PDB entry 7MQK | X-ray diffraction, 1.60 A resolution | chains C and D of the 4 polymer chains in the assembly

== Chain C (and D) ==
Name: Aminoglycoside N(3)-acetyltransferase III
Source organism: Pseudomonas aeruginosa
Notes: EC 2.3.1.81; chain D of this document is another copy of the same molecule, construct and numbering; everything in this record applies to it too
UniProtKB: P29808 (AACC3_PSEAI); residue numbers follow UniProt; this construct covers 1-271
Chain sequence (274 residues; row label = number of the first residue in the row; numbers below 1 keep their minus sign (Gly-2 is residue -2)):
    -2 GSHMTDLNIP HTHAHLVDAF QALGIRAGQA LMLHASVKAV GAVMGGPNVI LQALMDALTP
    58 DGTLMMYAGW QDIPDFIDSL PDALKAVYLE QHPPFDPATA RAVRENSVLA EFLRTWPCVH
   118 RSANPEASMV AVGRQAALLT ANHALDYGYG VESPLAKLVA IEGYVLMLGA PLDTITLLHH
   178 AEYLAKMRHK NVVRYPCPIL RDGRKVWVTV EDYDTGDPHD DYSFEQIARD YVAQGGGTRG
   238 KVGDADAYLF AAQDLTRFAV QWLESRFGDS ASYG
Unresolved in the structure: -2 to 5, 266-271 (chain D: -2 to 5, 267-271)
Sequence notes: expression tag (-2 to 0)
Modified positions: Cys115 (S-hydroxycysteine; CSO)
Ligand contacts:
  - coenzyme A (COA): His31, Ala32, Ser33, Val34, Lys35, Ala36, Pro44, Tyr64, Arg101, Glu102, Asn103, Ser104, Val105, Phe109, Ala167, Pro168, Thr171, Thr173
  - Sisomicin (SIS; (1S,2S,3R,4S,6R)-4,6-diamino-3-{[(2S,3R)-3-amino-6-(aminomethyl)-3,4-dihydro-2H-pyran-2-yl]oxy}-2-hydroxycyclohexyl 3-deoxy-4-C-methyl-3-(methylamino)-beta-L-arabinopyranoside): Tyr64, Ile70, Asp72, Glu102, Glu123, Tyr146, Asp170, His176, Thr212, Gly213, Phe221
UniProt features mapped onto this chain:
  - binding site (CoA): His31, Ala32, Ser33, Val34, Lys35, Ser104, Val105, Phe109, Thr171, Thr173
  - binding site (a 2-deoxystreptamine antibiotic): Tyr64, Asp72, Glu102, Glu123, Tyr146, Asp170, His176, Thr212, Gly213, Phe221
  - mutagenesis: Tyr64 (Y64F: No effect in catalytic activity with gentamicin as substrate), Asp72 (D72W: No effect in catalytic activity with gentamicin as substrate), Glu123 (E123F: Loss of catalytic activity with gentamicin as substrate), Tyr146 (Y146F: No effect in catalytic activity with gentamicin as substrate), Asp170 (D170F: No effect in catalytic activity with gentamicin as substrate)
From the paper describing this entry:
  - binding site for coenzyme A: Lys35, Arg101
  - binding site for Sisomicin: Tyr64, Asp72, Glu123, Tyr146, Asp170, Ile172, His176, Asp211, Thr212, Gly213
  - catalytic residues: His176 (citing earlier work)

== How chain C and chain D interact ==
Contacting residue pairs - 26 pairs, chain C then chain D:
  Asp75(C) - His186(D)  hydrogen bond (backbone-side chain)
  Asp75(C) - Arg191(D)  salt bridge
  Leu77(C) - His186(D)
  Pro78(C) - Arg185(D)
  Pro78(C) - Asp266(D)
  Asp79(C) - Met184(D)
  Asp79(C) - Arg185(D)  hydrogen bond (backbone-backbone)
  Asp79(C) - His186(D)
  Asp79(C) - Lys187(D)  hydrogen bond (side chain-backbone)
  Lys82(C) - Val189(D)
  Met184(C) - Asp79(D)
  Arg185(C) - Pro78(D)
  Arg185(C) - Asp79(D)  hydrogen bond (backbone-backbone)
  His186(C) - Asp75(D)  hydrogen bond (side chain-backbone)
  His186(C) - Leu77(D)
  His186(C) - Asp79(D)
  Lys187(C) - Asp79(D)  hydrogen bond (backbone-side chain)
  Val189(C) - Lys82(D)
  Arg191(C) - Asp75(D)  salt bridge
  Arg191(C) - Arg191(D)
  Arg191(C) - Pro193(D)
  Arg191(C) - Thr206(D)
  Pro193(C) - Arg191(D)
  Thr206(C) - Arg191(D)  hydrogen bond
  Thr206(C) - Glu208(D)  hydrogen bond
  Glu208(C) - Thr206(D)
Also at the interface, not in a pair above, chain C (16 interface residues in all): Ser76, Ala80
Also at the interface, not in a pair above, chain D (16 interface residues in all): Ser76

== Summary ==
The chain C/chain D interface involves 16 residues from each chain; the contacts include 8 hydrogen bonds and
2 salt bridges. Among the polar pairs are Asp75(C)-Arg191(D), Asp75(C)-His186(D) and Asp79(C)-Lys187(D). Chain
C binds Sisomicin and coenzyme A. The paper reports the catalytic residue His176(C); a binding site for
Sisomicin at Tyr64(C), Asp72(C) and Glu123(C) among others.
Both chains are Aminoglycoside N(3)-acetyltransferase III (Pseudomonas aeruginosa). Entry 7MQK (AAC(3)-IIIa in
complex with CoA and sisomicin) was determined by X-ray diffraction together with 7MQL and 7MQM from the same
study.
